PDB entry 5A2X | X-ray diffraction, 3.10 A resolution | chains A and B

# Chain A (and B)
Molecule: Mitochondrial protein
Organism: Gallus gallus
Notes: chain B of this document is another copy of the same molecule, construct and numbering; everything in this record applies to it too
UniProtKB: F1NBW0 (F1NBW0_CHICK); residue numbers follow UniProt; this construct covers 37-568
Sequence (555 residues; row label = number of the first residue in the row):
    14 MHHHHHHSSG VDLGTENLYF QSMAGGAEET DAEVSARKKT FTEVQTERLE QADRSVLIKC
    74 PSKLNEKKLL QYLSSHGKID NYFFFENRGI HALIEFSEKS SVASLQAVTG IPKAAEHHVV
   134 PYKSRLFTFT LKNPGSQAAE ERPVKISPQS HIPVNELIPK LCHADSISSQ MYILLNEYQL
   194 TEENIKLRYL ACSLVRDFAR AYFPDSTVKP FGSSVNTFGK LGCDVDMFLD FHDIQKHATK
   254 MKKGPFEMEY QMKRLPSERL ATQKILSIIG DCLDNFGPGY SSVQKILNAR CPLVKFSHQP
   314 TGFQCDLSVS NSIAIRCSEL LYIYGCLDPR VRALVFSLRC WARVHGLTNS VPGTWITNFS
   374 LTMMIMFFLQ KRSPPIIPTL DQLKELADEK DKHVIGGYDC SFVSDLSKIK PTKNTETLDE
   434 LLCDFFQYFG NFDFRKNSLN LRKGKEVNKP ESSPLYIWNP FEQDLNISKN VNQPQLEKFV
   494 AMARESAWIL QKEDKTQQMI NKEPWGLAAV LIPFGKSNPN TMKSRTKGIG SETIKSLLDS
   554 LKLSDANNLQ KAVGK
Disordered / not traced: 14-50, 247-255, 528-568 (chain B: 14-49, 127-130, 152, 247-253, 529-568)
Differences from the reference sequence: expression tag (14-36)
Bound ions: Mg2+: Asp239 (together with CTP)
Small-molecule neighbours: CTP (cytidine-5'-triphosphate): Phe224, Gly225, Ser226, Asn229, Asp239, Ala327, Cys330, Ser331, Arg352, Asn371, Phe372, Ile480
What the authors report for this chain:
  - mutagenesis - D237N: abolished catalytic activity (poly(A) activity)
  - mutagenesis - N472D: decreased catalytic activity on poly(A) tail length
  - mutagenesis - K76E/K80E/K81E, K112E: decreased catalytic activity (poly(A) polymerization activity)
  - mutagenesis - R272E: abolished catalytic activity on poly(A) tail synthesis

# How chain A and chain B interact
Pairs across the interface - 139 pairs, chain A then chain B:
  Lys81(A) with Phe259(B)
  Leu82(A) with Phe259(B), hydrophobic
  Tyr85(A) with Gly257(B); Phe259(B), hydrophobic; Met261(B), hydrogen bond
  Gln119(A) with Tyr263(B), hydrogen bond (backbone-side chain)
  Val121(A) with Met261(B)
  Thr122(A) with Met261(B); Glu262(B); Tyr263(B)
  Gly123(A) with Met261(B), hydrogen bond (backbone-backbone); Glu262(B); Tyr263(B), hydrogen bond (backbone-backbone)
  Pro125(A) with Glu262(B); Tyr263(B)
  Ala128(A) with Arg267(B)
  His130(A) with Glu271(B), salt bridge
  His131(A) with Lys266(B); Arg267(B); Leu268(B), hydrogen bond (backbone-backbone); Pro269(B); Ser270(B); Glu271(B)
  Val132(A) with Lys266(B)
  Val133(A) with Met265(B); Leu268(B), hydrophobic
  Pro134(A) with Phe216(B); Phe244(B), hydrophobic; Met265(B)
  Tyr135(A) with Tyr215(B); Phe216(B); Met265(B)
  Lys136(A) with Asp218(B), salt bridge; Tyr263(B); Met265(B)
  Ser137(A) with Tyr263(B)
  Leu139(A) with Tyr263(B); Gln264(B), hydrogen bond (backbone-backbone)
  Phe140(A) with Glu262(B)
  Thr141(A) with Glu260(B); Met261(B); Glu262(B), hydrogen bond (backbone-backbone); Gln264(B)
  Phe142(A) with Phe259(B), hydrophobic; Glu260(B); Met261(B), hydrophobic
  Thr143(A) with Phe259(B); Glu260(B), hydrogen bond (backbone-backbone)
  Leu144(A) with Pro258(B); Phe259(B), hydrophobic
  Lys145(A) with Lys255(B); Gly257(B); Pro258(B), hydrogen bond (backbone-backbone); Phe259(B); Glu260(B)
  Phe211(A) with Tyr215(B)
  Ala214(A) with Ala214(B); Tyr215(B), hydrophobic
  Tyr215(A) with Val133(B); Pro134(B); Tyr135(B); Phe211(B), hydrogen bond (side chain-backbone); Ala214(B), hydrophobic; Tyr215(B), hydrophobic; Cys285(B), hydrophobic; Phe289(B), hydrophobic
  Phe216(A) with Val133(B), hydrophobic; Pro134(B); Phe289(B), hydrophobic
  Pro217(A) with Pro134(B)
  His245(A) with Val132(B)
  Lys256(A) with Lys145(B)
  Gly257(A) with Tyr85(B); Lys145(B), hydrogen bond (backbone-side chain)
  Pro258(A) with Tyr85(B); Lys145(B)
  Phe259(A) with Lys81(B); Leu82(B), hydrophobic; Tyr85(B), hydrophobic; Phe142(B), hydrophobic; Thr143(B)
  Glu260(A) with Thr141(B); Phe142(B); Thr143(B), hydrogen bond (backbone-backbone); Lys145(B)
  Met261(A) with Tyr85(B), hydrogen bond; Val121(B); Thr122(B); Gly123(B), hydrogen bond (backbone-backbone); Thr141(B); Phe142(B), hydrophobic
  Glu262(A) with Thr122(B); Gly123(B); Pro125(B); Phe140(B); Thr141(B), hydrogen bond (backbone-backbone)
  Tyr263(A) with Gln119(B), hydrogen bond (side chain-backbone); Thr122(B); Gly123(B), hydrogen bond (backbone-backbone); Pro125(B); Lys136(B); Ser137(B); Leu139(B)
  Gln264(A) with Leu139(B), hydrogen bond (backbone-backbone); Thr141(B); Pro291(B)
  Met265(A) with Ile124(B), hydrophobic; Val133(B); Pro134(B), hydrophobic; Tyr135(B); Lys136(B)
  Lys266(A) with Val132(B); Val133(B), hydrogen bond (backbone-backbone); Leu286(B), hydrogen bond (side chain-backbone); Asp287(B), hydrogen bond (side chain-backbone); Asn288(B); Phe289(B); Gly290(B), hydrogen bond (side chain-backbone); Tyr293(B), hydrogen bond (side chain-backbone)
  Arg267(A) with His131(B), hydrogen bond (side chain-backbone); Val132(B)
  Leu268(A) with His131(B), hydrogen bond (backbone-backbone); Val132(B); Val133(B), hydrophobic
  Lys277(A) with Asn288(B)
  Ile278(A) with Phe289(B), hydrophobic
  Ile281(A) with Asp284(B); Cys285(B), hydrophobic; Phe289(B), hydrophobic
  Asp284(A) with Ile281(B)
  Cys285(A) with Tyr215(B), hydrogen bond; Ile281(B), hydrophobic
  Asp287(A) with Lys266(B)
  Asn288(A) with Lys277(B)
  Phe289(A) with Tyr215(B), hydrophobic; Phe216(B), hydrophobic; Ile278(B), hydrophobic; Ile281(B), hydrophobic
  Pro291(A) with Gln264(B)
Interface residues without a listed pair, chain A (57 interface residues in all): Lys72, Leu118, Ile124, Tyr293, Pro313
Interface residues without a listed pair, chain B (60 interface residues in all): Leu144, Ala274, Gly292, Pro313

# Overview
The interface between chain A and chain B involves 57 residues on one side and 60 on the other; the contacts
include 26 hydrogen bonds and 2 salt bridges. Polar pairs include His130(A)-Glu271(B), Lys136(A)-Asp218(B) and
Tyr85(A)-Met261(B). From the paper: K76E/K80E/K81E and K112E of chain A reduce catalytic activity (poly(A)
polymerization activity); D237N of chain A abolishes catalytic activity (poly(A) activity); 5 substitutions
were tested in all.
Both chains are Mitochondrial protein (Gallus gallus). Entry 5A2X (Crystal structure of mtPAP in complex with
CTP) was determined by X-ray diffraction together with 5A2V, 5A2W, 5A2Y, 5A2Z and 5A30 from the same study.
